PDB entry 5F70 | X-ray diffraction, 1.80 A resolution | chain A

Chain A:
Molecule: Hepatitis A virus cellular receptor 1
Organism: Homo sapiens
UniProt: Q96D42 (HAVR1_HUMAN); residues 2-104 here correspond to UniProt positions 21-123 (UniProt number = residue number + 19)
Chain sequence (103 residues; numbered 2 to 104; the number before each row is that of its first residue):
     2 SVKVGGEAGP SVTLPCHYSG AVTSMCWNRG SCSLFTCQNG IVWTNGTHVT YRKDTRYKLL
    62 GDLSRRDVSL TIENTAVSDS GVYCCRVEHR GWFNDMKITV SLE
Disulfide bonds: Cys17-Cys86, Cys27-Cys38, Cys33-Cys85
Curated features (UniProtKB/Swiss-Prot):
  - glycosylation: Asn46 (N-linked (GlcNAc...) asparagine)

Overview:
Chain A is Hepatitis A virus cellular receptor 1 (Homo sapiens); the structure, Crystal structures of human
TIM members, was determined by X-ray diffraction together with 5F71, 5F7F and 5F7H from the same study.
